Entry 5CPK (X-ray diffraction, 2.63 A resolution); this record covers chains D and I of the 10 polymer chains in the assembly.

== Chain D ==
Molecule: Histone H2B type 1-J
From: Homo sapiens
UniProt: P06899 (H2B1J_HUMAN); residues 0-125 here correspond to UniProt positions 1-126 (UniProt number = residue number + 1)
Amino-acid sequence (129 residues; each row starts with the number of its first residue; numbers below 1 keep their minus sign (Gly-3 is residue -3)):
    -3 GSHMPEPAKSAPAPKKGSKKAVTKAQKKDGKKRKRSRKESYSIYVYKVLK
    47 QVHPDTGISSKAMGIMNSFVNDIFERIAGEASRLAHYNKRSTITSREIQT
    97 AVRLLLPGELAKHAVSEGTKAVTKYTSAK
Unresolved in the structure: -3 to 31, 124-125
Sequence notes: expression tag (-3 to -1)
Swiss-Prot annotation at these positions:
  - modified residue: Pro1 (N-acetylproline), Glu2 (ADP-ribosyl glutamic acid), Lys5 (N6-(2-hydroxyisobutyryl)lysine), Ser6 (ADP-ribosylserine), Lys11 (N6-(beta-hydroxybutyryl)lysine), Lys12 (N6-(2-hydroxyisobutyryl)lysine), Ser14 (Phosphoserine), Lys15 (N6-acetyllysine), Lys16 (N6-(beta-hydroxybutyryl)lysine), Lys20 (N6-(2-hydroxyisobutyryl)lysine), Lys23 (N6-(2-hydroxyisobutyryl)lysine), Lys24 (N6-(2-hydroxyisobutyryl)lysine), Lys34 (N6-(2-hydroxyisobutyryl)lysine), Glu35 (PolyADP-ribosyl glutamic acid), Ser36 (Phosphoserine), Lys43 (N6-(2-hydroxyisobutyryl)lysine), Lys46 (N6-(2-hydroxyisobutyryl)lysine), Lys57 (N6,N6-dimethyllysine), Arg79 (Dimethylated arginine), Lys85 (N6,N6,N6-trimethyllysine) and 6 more in UniProt
  - glycosylation: Ser112 (O-linked (GlcNAc) serine)
  - cross-link (Glycyl lysine isopeptide (Lys-Gly)): Lys5 (interchain with G-Cter in SUMO2), Lys20 (interchain with G-Cter in SUMO2), Lys34 (interchain with G-Cter in ubiquitin), Lys120 (interchain with G-Cter in ubiquitin)

== Chain I ==
Molecule: 145-nt DNA strand
Sequence (145 nucleotides; numbered 1 to 145; the number before each row is that of its first residue):
     1 ATCATGGAATCATTGAATGGAAATGAATGGAATCATTGGTTGGACTCAAA
    51 TGGAATTTTCGAACAGGCTCAAATGGAATCTTCGAATGGATTCGAATGTA
   101 ATCATTTTCGAATGGATTCGAATGGAATCTTCGAATGGAAATGAT
Modified residues: 5CM (5-methyl-2'-deoxy-cytidine-5'-monophosphate) at position 60, 5CM (5-methyl-2'-deoxy-cytidine-5'-monophosphate) at position 83, 5CM (5-methyl-2'-deoxy-cytidine-5'-monophosphate) at position 93, 5CM (5-methyl-2'-deoxy-cytidine-5'-monophosphate) at position 109, 5CM (5-methyl-2'-deoxy-cytidine-5'-monophosphate) at position 119, 5CM (5-methyl-2'-deoxy-cytidine-5'-monophosphate) at position 132

== Interface between chain D and chain I ==
Residue-residue contacts - 13 pairs, chain D then chain I:
  Ser32(D) with DC103(I), hydrogen bond to the phosphate
  Arg33(D) with DA27(I), salt bridge to the phosphate
  Tyr42(D) with DG20(I), phosphate contact
  Gly53(D) with DG20(I), phosphate contact
  Ile54(D) with DG20(I), phosphate contact
  Ser55(D) with DG19(I), phosphate contact
  Ser56(D) with DG19(I), hydrogen bond to the phosphate
  Arg86(D) with DG39(I), phosphate contact; DT40(I), salt bridge to the phosphate
  Ser87(D) with DG38(I), hydrogen bond to the phosphate; DG39(I), hydrogen bond to the phosphate
  Thr88(D) with DG38(I), phosphate contact; DG39(I), hydrogen bond to the phosphate
Other interface residues (no listed pair), chain D (13 interface residues in all): Glu35, Lys57, Lys85
Other interface residues (no listed pair), chain I (9 interface residues in all): DA26, DG29

== Overview ==
Chain D and chain I form an interface of 13 and 9 residues respectively; the contacts include 5 hydrogen bonds
and 2 salt bridges. Polar pairs include Ser32(D)-DC103(I), Ser56(D)-DG19(I) and Ser87(D)-DG38(I).
Chain D is Histone H2B type 1-J (Homo sapiens) and chain I is a 145-nt DNA strand; the structure, Nucleosome
containing methylated Sat2L DNA, was determined by X-ray diffraction, deposited together with 5CPI and 5CPJ.
